Entry 6WWI (electron microscopy, 3.60 A resolution); this record covers chains A and K of the 3 polymer chains in the assembly.

[Chain A]
Name: Tubulin alpha-1B chain
From: Sus scrofa
UniProt: Q2XVP4 (TBA1B_PIG); residue numbers follow UniProt; this construct covers 1-451
Chain sequence (451 residues; row label = number of the first residue in the row):
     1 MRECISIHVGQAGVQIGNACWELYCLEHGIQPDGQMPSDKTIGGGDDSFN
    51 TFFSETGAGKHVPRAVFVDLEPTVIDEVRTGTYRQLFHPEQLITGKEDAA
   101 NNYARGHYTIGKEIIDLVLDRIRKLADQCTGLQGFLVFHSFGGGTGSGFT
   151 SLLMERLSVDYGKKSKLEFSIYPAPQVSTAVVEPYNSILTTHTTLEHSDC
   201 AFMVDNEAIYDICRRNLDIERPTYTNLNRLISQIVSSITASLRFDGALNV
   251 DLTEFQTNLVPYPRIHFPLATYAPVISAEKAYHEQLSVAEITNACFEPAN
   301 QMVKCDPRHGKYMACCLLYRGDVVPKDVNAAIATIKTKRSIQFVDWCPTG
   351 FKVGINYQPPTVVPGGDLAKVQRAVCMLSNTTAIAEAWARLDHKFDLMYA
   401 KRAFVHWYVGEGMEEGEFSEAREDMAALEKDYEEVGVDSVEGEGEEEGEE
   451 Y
Unresolved in the structure: 442-451
Metal / ion sites: Mg2+: Glu71 (together with GTP)
Small-molecule neighbours: GTP (guanosine-5'-triphosphate): Gly10, Gln11, Ala12, Gln15, Glu71, Ala99, Asn101, Ser140, Phe141, Gly143, Gly144, Thr145, Ile171, Thr179, Glu183, Asn206, Tyr224, Asn228
UniProt features mapped onto this chain:
  - motif: Met1 to Cys4 (MREC motif)
  - active site: Glu254
  - binding site (GTP): Gly10, Gln11, Ala12, Gln15, Glu71, Ala99, Ser140, Gly143, Gly144, Thr145, Gly146, Thr179, Glu183, Asn206, Tyr224, Asn228, Leu252
  - binding site (Mg(2+)): Glu71
  - site: Tyr451 (Involved in polymerization)
  - modified residue: Lys40 (N6,N6,N6-trimethyllysine), Ser48 (Phosphoserine), Ser232 (Phosphoserine), Tyr282 (3'-nitrotyrosine), Arg339 (Omega-N-methylarginine), Ser439 (Phosphoserine), Glu443 (5-glutamyl polyglutamate), Glu445 (5-glutamyl polyglutamate), Tyr451 (3'-nitrotyrosine)
  - cross-link (Glycyl lysine isopeptide (Lys-Gly)): Lys326 (interchain with G-Cter in ubiquitin), Lys370 (interchain with G-Cter in ubiquitin)

[Chain K]
Name: Kinesin-like protein KIF14
From: Mus musculus
UniProt: L0N7N1 (KIF14_MOUSE); residue numbers follow UniProt; this construct covers 391-755
Chain sequence (370 residues; row label = number of the first residue in the row):
   386 GPLGSNSQVTVAVRVRPFSKREKTEKASQVVFTNGEEITVEHPDMKQVYS
   436 FIYDVSFWSFDECHPGYASQTTVYETLAAPLLDRAFEGYNTCLFAYGQTG
   486 SGKSYTMMGLNEEPGIIPRFCEDLFAQIAKKQTSEVSYHLEMSFFEVYNE
   536 KIHDLLVCKGENGQRKQPLRAREHPVSGPYVEGLSMNVVSSYSDIQSWLE
   586 LGNKQRATAATGMNDKSSRSHSVFTLVMTQTKTEVVEGEEHDHRITSRIN
   636 LVDLAGSERCSTAHSSGQRLKEGVSINKSLLTLGKVISALSEQANGKRVF
   686 IPYRESTLTWLLKESLGGNSKTAMIATVSPAASNIEETLSTLRYATQARL
   736 IVNIAKVNEDMNAKLIRELK
Unresolved in the structure: 386-390, 751-755
Sequence notes: expression tag (386-390)
UniProt features mapped onto this chain:
  - binding site (ATP): Gly482 to Ser489

[How chain A and chain K interact]
Residue-residue contacts - 17 pairs, chain A then chain K:
  His107(A) with Ser646(K)
  Tyr108(A) with Cys645(K), hydrogen bond (side chain-backbone); Ser646(K); His649(K); Leu655(K), hydrophobic
  Arg402(A) with Leu666(K); Lys670(K)
  His406(A) with Lys663(K)
  Val409(A) with Val659(K); Lys663(K)
  Gly410(A) with Val659(K)
  Glu414(A) with Ser642(K); Ser725(K), hydrogen bond
  Glu415(A) with Tyr729(K)
  Glu417(A) with Arg644(K), salt bridge
  Ser419(A) with Arg728(K)
  Glu420(A) with Arg644(K), salt bridge
Also at the interface, not in a pair above, chain A (17 interface residues in all): Lys112, Lys401, Val405, Gly412, Met413, Glu423
Also at the interface, not in a pair above, chain K (16 interface residues in all): Tyr434, Ser650, Asn662

[In short]
The interface between chain A and chain K involves 17 residues on one side and 16 on the other, with 2
hydrogen bonds and 2 salt bridges. Polar pairs include Glu417(A)-Arg644(K), Glu420(A)-Arg644(K) and
Tyr108(A)-Cys645(K). Ligands of chain A: GTP.
Chain A is Tubulin alpha-1B chain (Sus scrofa) and chain K is Kinesin-like protein KIF14 (Mus musculus); the
structure, Apo KIF14[391-755] in complex with a microtubule, was determined by electron microscopy (same
publication as 6WWE, 6WWF, 6WWG, 6WWH, 6WWJ, 6WWK and 13 further entries).
